2XLR - chains B and C; structure by X-ray diffraction, 2.55 A resolution.

== Chain B (and C) ==
Molecule: Flavin-containing monooxygenase
Organism: Methylophaga aminisulfidivorans
Notes: EC 1.14.13.8; chain C of this document is another copy of the same molecule, construct and numbering; everything in this record applies to it too
UniProt: Q83XK4 (Q83XK4_9GAMM); residues 6-461 here correspond to UniProt positions 1-456 (UniProt number = residue number - 5)
Amino-acid sequence (461 residues; each row starts with the number of its first residue):
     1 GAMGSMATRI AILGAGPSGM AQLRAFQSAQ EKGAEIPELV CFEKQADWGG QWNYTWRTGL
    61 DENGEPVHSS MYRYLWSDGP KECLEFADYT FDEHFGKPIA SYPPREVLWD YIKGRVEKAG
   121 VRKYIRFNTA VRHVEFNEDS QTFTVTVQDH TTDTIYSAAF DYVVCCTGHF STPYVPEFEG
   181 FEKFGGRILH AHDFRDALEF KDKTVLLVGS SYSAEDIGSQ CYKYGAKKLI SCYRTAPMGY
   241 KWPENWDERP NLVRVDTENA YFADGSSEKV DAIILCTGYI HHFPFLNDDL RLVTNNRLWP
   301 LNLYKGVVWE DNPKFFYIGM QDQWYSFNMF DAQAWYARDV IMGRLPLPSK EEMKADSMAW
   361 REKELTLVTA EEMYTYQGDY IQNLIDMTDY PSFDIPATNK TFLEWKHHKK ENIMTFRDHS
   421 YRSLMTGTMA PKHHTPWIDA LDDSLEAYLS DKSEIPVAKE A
Disordered / not traced: 1-5, 453-461 (chain C: 1-4, 457-461)
Differences from the reference sequence: expression tag (1-5); engineered mutation Asp-78 (Asn73 in Q83XK4); conflict Ala-158 (Glu153 in Q83XK4), Ala-159 (Glu154 in Q83XK4)
Small-molecule neighbours:
  - FAD (flavin-adenine dinucleotide): Gly-14, Ala-15, Gly-16, Pro-17, Ser-18, Gly-19, Phe-42, Glu-43, Lys-44, Gln-45, Gly-49, Gly-50, Gln-51, Trp-52, His-68, Ser-70, Met-71, Tyr-72, Leu-75, Trp-76, Ser-77, Asp-78, Leu-84, Thr-129, Ala-130, Val-131, Cys-166, Thr-167, Gly-168, Phe-170, Phe-285, Ile-318, Gln-323, Ser-326, Phe-327, Phe-330
  - NADP (NAP; NADP nicotinamide-adenine-dinucleotide phosphate): Asp-78, Phe-170, Tyr-174, Pro-176, Phe-178, Val-208, Gly-209, Ser-210, Ser-211, Tyr-212, Ser-213, Arg-234, Thr-235, Asn-251, Cys-276, Thr-277, Gly-278, Tyr-279, Asn-296, Asp-322, Gln-323, Trp-324, Trp-405
Reported in the primary citation:
  - binding site for NADP: Asp-78

== Chain B / chain C interface ==
Pairs across the interface (55):
  Trp-56(B) with Pro-176(C); Glu-177(C), hydrogen bond; Phe-181(C), hydrophobic
  Arg-57(B) with Val-175(C), hydrogen bond (side chain-backbone); Glu-177(C), salt bridge
  Gly-59(B) with Gly-59(C)
  Leu-60(B) with Leu-60(C), hydrophobic; Pro-173(C)
  Asn-63(B) with His-282(C)
  Gly-64(B) with Thr-172(C); His-282(C)
  Arg-73(B) with Glu-182(C), hydrogen bond (side chain-backbone); Lys-183(C)
  Arg-132(B) with Pro-284(C)
  His-133(B) with His-133(C)
  Glu-135(B) with Glu-135(C)
  Thr-146(B) with Asn-287(C)
  Gln-148(B) with Arg-291(C)
  Asp-153(B) with Arg-291(C), salt bridge
  Thr-154(B) with Asp-288(C)
  Ile-155(B) with Leu-286(C); Asn-287(C); Asp-288(C), hydrogen bond (backbone-side chain); Arg-291(C)
  Thr-172(B) with Gly-64(C)
  Pro-173(B) with Leu-60(C)
  Val-175(B) with Arg-57(C), hydrogen bond (backbone-side chain)
  Pro-176(B) with Trp-56(C)
  Glu-177(B) with Trp-56(C), hydrogen bond
  Phe-181(B) with Trp-56(C), hydrophobic
  Glu-182(B) with Arg-73(C), hydrogen bond (backbone-side chain)
  Lys-183(B) with Arg-73(C)
  Phe-184(B) with Asp-196(C)
  Gly-185(B) with Asp-196(C); Leu-198(C); Glu-199(C), hydrogen bond (backbone-backbone)
  Arg-187(B) with Arg-187(C); Glu-199(C)
  Asp-196(B) with Phe-184(C); Gly-185(C)
  Leu-198(B) with Gly-185(C)
  Glu-199(B) with Gly-185(C), hydrogen bond (backbone-backbone); Arg-187(C)
  Lys-203(B) with Lys-203(C)
  His-282(B) with Asn-63(C); Gly-64(C)
  Pro-284(B) with Arg-132(C)
  Leu-286(B) with Ile-155(C)
  Asn-287(B) with Thr-146(C); Ile-155(C)
  Asp-288(B) with Thr-154(C); Ile-155(C), hydrogen bond (side chain-backbone)
  Arg-291(B) with Gln-148(C); Asp-153(C), salt bridge; Ile-155(C)
Other interface residues (no listed pair), chain B (43 interface residues in all): Tyr-54, Thr-58, Pro-66, Gly-186, Ile-188, Asp-193, Val-293
Other interface residues (no listed pair), chain C (43 interface residues in all): Tyr-54, Thr-58, Pro-66, Gly-186, Ile-188, Asp-193, Val-293

== In short ==
The chain B/chain C interface involves 43 residues from each chain; the contacts include 10 hydrogen bonds and
3 salt bridges. Among the polar pairs are Arg-57(B)/Glu-177(C), Asp-153(B)/Arg-291(C) and
Trp-56(B)/Glu-177(C). Ligands of chain B: flavin-adenine dinucleotide and NADP. From the paper: a binding site
for NADP at Asp-78(B).
Both chains are Flavin-containing monooxygenase (Methylophaga aminisulfidivorans). Entry 2XLR (Joint-functions
of protein residues and NADP(H) in oxygen-activation by flavin-containing monooxygenase: Asn78Asp mutant) was
determined by X-ray diffraction (same publication as 2XLP, 2XLS, 2XLT and 2XLU).
